Entry 7PV1 (X-ray diffraction, 2.50 A resolution); this record covers chains A and B.

Chain A (and B):
Name: MICOS complex subunit MIC60 fused to MIC19
Organism: Chaetomium thermophilum (strain DSM 1495 / CBS 144.50 / IMI 039719)
Notes: chain B of this document is another copy of the same molecule, construct and numbering; everything in this record applies to it too
Reference sequence: chimeric construct of G0SHY5, G0S140: residues 3-24 from G0SHY5 (G0SHY5_CHATD) positions 565-586 (UniProt number = residue number + 562); residues 27-96 from G0SHY5 (G0SHY5_CHATD) positions 622-691 (UniProt number = residue number + 595); residues 101-149 from G0S140 positions 116-164 (UniProt number = residue number + 15)
Sequence (149 residues; numbered 1 to 149; the number before each row is that of its first residue):
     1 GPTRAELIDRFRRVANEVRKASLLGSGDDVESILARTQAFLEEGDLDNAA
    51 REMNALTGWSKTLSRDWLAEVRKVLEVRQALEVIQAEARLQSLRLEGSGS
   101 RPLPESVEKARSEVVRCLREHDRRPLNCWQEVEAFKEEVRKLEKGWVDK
Not modelled in the structure: 1-2, 96-102, 146-149 (chain B: 1-2, 95-101, 146-149)
Differences from the reference sequence: expression tag (1-2); linker (25-26, 97-100)
Cystine bridges: C117-C128
From the paper describing this entry:
  - self-association interface (contacts with another copy of this molecule): L81

How chain A and chain B interact:
Residue-residue contacts - 68 pairs, chain A then chain B:
  T3(A) - Q91(B)
  R4(A) - Q91(B)
  L7(A) - I84(B)  hydrophobic
  L7(A) - A88(B)  hydrophobic
  R10(A) - V83(B)
  R10(A) - I84(B)
  F11(A) - L81(B)  hydrophobic
  F11(A) - I84(B)
  V14(A) - L81(B)  hydrophobic
  V14(A) - I84(B)  hydrophobic
  E17(A) - V77(B)
  V18(A) - V77(B)  hydrophobic
  S22(A) - E70(B)  hydrogen bond
  L23(A) - L23(B)  hydrophobic
  L23(A) - V74(B)  hydrophobic
  L46(A) - A88(B)
  L46(A) - Q91(B)
  A50(A) - Q85(B)
  A50(A) - R89(B)
  M53(A) - I84(B)  hydrophobic
  M53(A) - Q85(B)
  N54(A) - Q85(B)  hydrogen bond
  L56(A) - R78(B)  hydrogen bond (backbone-side chain)
  L56(A) - L81(B)  hydrophobic
  T57(A) - R78(B)  hydrogen bond (backbone-side chain)
  T57(A) - L81(B)
  T57(A) - E82(B)
  T57(A) - Q85(B)  hydrogen bond
  W59(A) - R78(B)
  S64(A) - R78(B)
  W67(A) - V74(B)
  W67(A) - L75(B)  hydrophobic
  W67(A) - R78(B)
  E70(A) - S22(B)
  E70(A) - L23(B)  hydrogen bond (side chain-backbone)
  V71(A) - L23(B)
  V71(A) - V71(B)  hydrophobic
  K73(A) - E17(B)  salt bridge
  V74(A) - L23(B)  hydrophobic
  V74(A) - L24(B)
  V74(A) - W67(B)
  L75(A) - W67(B)  hydrophobic
  V77(A) - E17(B)
  V77(A) - V18(B)  hydrophobic
  V77(A) - L24(B)  hydrophobic
  R78(A) - T57(B)  hydrogen bond (side chain-backbone)
  R78(A) - W59(B)
  A80(A) - V14(B)  hydrophobic
  L81(A) - V14(B)  hydrophobic
  L81(A) - V18(B)  hydrophobic
  L81(A) - M53(B)
  L81(A) - L56(B)  hydrophobic
  L81(A) - T57(B)
  E82(A) - T57(B)
  V83(A) - R10(B)
  I84(A) - R10(B)
  I84(A) - M53(B)  hydrophobic
  Q85(A) - A50(B)
  Q85(A) - M53(B)
  Q85(A) - N54(B)  hydrogen bond
  Q85(A) - T57(B)  hydrogen bond
  E87(A) - L7(B)
  E87(A) - R10(B)  salt bridge
  A88(A) - L46(B)
  A88(A) - A50(B)  hydrophobic
  R89(A) - A50(B)
  Q91(A) - L46(B)
  S92(A) - L46(B)
Interface residues without a listed pair, chain A (42 interface residues in all): A21, L24, D47, G58, V115
Interface residues without a listed pair, chain B (38 interface residues in all): T3, R4, F11, A21, D47, A80, E87, S92

In short:
The interface between chain A and chain B involves 42 residues on one side and 38 on the other; the contacts
include 9 hydrogen bonds and 2 salt bridges. Polar pairs include K73(A)-E17(B), E87(A)-R10(B) and
S22(A)-E70(B). The paper reports a self-association interface involving L81(A).
Both chains are MICOS complex subunit MIC60 fused to MIC19 (Chaetomium thermophilum (strain DSM 1495 / CBS
144.50 / IMI 039719)). Entry 7PV1 (Crystal structure of the dimeric mitofilin domain of Mic60 in complex with
the CHCH domain of ...) was determined by X-ray diffraction together with 7PUZ and 7PV0 from the same study.
